Entry 6B9Y (X-ray diffraction, 2.14 A resolution); this record covers chains A and D of the 5 polymer chains in the assembly.

[Chain A]
Protein: Trastuzumab Fab light chain
From: Homo sapiens
UniProt: P01834 (IGKC_HUMAN); residues 108-214 here correspond to UniProt positions 1-107 (UniProt number = residue number - 107)
Chain sequence (214 residues; numbered 1 to 214; the number before each row is that of its first residue):
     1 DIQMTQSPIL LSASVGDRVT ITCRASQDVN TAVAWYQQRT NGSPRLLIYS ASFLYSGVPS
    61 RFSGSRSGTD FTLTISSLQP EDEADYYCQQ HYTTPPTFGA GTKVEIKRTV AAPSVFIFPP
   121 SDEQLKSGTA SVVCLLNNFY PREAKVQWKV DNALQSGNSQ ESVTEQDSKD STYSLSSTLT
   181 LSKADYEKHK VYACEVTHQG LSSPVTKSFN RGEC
Disulfides: C23-C88, C134-C194

[Chain D]
Protein: meditope
Chain sequence (16 residues; row label = number of the first residue in the row; numbering starts at 0):
     0 XSQFDFCTRR LQSGGK
Disordered / not traced: 0, 13-15
Modified positions: ACE (acetyl group) at position 0

[Chain A / chain D interface]
Pairs across the interface - 20 pairs, chain A then chain D:
  I9(A) with S1(D)
  Q38(A) with R9(D)
  R39(A) with R9(D)
  T40(A) with T7(D); R9(D), hydrogen bond
  N41(A) with R8(D)
  E83(A) with R9(D), salt bridge
  A84(A) with R9(D), hydrogen bond (backbone-side chain)
  D85(A) with R9(D), salt bridge; L10(D), hydrogen bond (side chain-backbone)
  Y87(A) with L10(D)
  A100(A) with L10(D)
  G101(A) with L10(D)
  K103(A) with R9(D); L10(D); S12(D)
  E105(A) with S12(D), hydrogen bond
  R142(A) with S12(D), hydrogen bond
  E165(A) with T7(D); R9(D), salt bridge
Also at the interface, not in a pair above, chain A (16 interface residues in all): T102
Also at the interface, not in a pair above, chain D (7 interface residues in all): F3

[In short]
16 residues of chain A and 7 residues of chain D are in contact, with 5 hydrogen bonds and 3 salt bridges.
Polar contacts include E83(A)-R9(D), D85(A)-R9(D) and E165(A)-R9(D).
Here chain A is Trastuzumab Fab light chain (Homo sapiens) and chain D is meditope. Entry 6B9Y (Trastuzumab
Fab v3 in complex with 5-phenyl meditope variant) was determined by X-ray diffraction, deposited together with
6B9Z, 6BAE and 6BAH.
